Entry 3AXF (X-ray diffraction, 2.00 A resolution); this record covers chain A.

# Chain A
Protein: Molybdate-binding periplasmic protein
Source organism: Escherichia coli
Reference sequence: P37329 (MODA_ECOLI); residues 1-233 here correspond to UniProt positions 25-257 (UniProt number = residue number + 24)
Amino-acid sequence (237 residues; row label = number of the first residue in the row; numbers below 1 keep their minus sign (Gly-3 is residue -3)):
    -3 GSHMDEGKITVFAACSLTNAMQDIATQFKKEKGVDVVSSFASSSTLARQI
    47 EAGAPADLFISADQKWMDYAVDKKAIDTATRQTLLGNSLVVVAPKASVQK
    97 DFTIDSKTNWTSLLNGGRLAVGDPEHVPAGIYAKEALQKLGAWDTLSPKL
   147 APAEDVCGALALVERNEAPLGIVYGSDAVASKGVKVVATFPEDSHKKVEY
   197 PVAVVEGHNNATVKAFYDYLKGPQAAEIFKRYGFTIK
Disordered / not traced: -3 to 2
Disulfides: Cys11-Cys153
Sequence notes: expression tag (-3 to 0); engineered mutation Cys11 (Ala35 in P37329), Cys153 (Arg177 in P37329)
Ligand contacts: perrhenate (REO): Ala10, Cys11, Ser12, Ala37, Ser38, Ser39, Ala58, Val123, Pro124, Ala125, Asp151, Val152, Tyr170
UniProt features mapped onto this chain:
  - binding site (molybdate): Ser12, Ser39, Ala125, Val152, Tyr170

# Summary
Chain A binds perrhenate. Curated annotation (UniProt) lists 5 molybdate-binding residues.
Chain A is Molybdate-binding periplasmic protein (Escherichia coli); the structure, Perrhenate binding to
A11C/R153C ModA mutant, was determined by X-ray diffraction, deposited together with 3R26.
